7TZO - chains B and D of the 8 polymer chains in the assembly; structure by electron microscopy, 3.28 A resolution.

Chain B:
Protein: Serine/threonine-protein kinase mTOR
From: Homo sapiens
Notes: EC 2.7.11.1
UniProtKB: P42345 (MTOR_HUMAN); numbering as in UniProt (aligned over 1-2549)
Amino-acid sequence (2674 residues; row label = number of the first residue in the row; numbers below 1 keep their minus sign (Met-124 is residue -124)):
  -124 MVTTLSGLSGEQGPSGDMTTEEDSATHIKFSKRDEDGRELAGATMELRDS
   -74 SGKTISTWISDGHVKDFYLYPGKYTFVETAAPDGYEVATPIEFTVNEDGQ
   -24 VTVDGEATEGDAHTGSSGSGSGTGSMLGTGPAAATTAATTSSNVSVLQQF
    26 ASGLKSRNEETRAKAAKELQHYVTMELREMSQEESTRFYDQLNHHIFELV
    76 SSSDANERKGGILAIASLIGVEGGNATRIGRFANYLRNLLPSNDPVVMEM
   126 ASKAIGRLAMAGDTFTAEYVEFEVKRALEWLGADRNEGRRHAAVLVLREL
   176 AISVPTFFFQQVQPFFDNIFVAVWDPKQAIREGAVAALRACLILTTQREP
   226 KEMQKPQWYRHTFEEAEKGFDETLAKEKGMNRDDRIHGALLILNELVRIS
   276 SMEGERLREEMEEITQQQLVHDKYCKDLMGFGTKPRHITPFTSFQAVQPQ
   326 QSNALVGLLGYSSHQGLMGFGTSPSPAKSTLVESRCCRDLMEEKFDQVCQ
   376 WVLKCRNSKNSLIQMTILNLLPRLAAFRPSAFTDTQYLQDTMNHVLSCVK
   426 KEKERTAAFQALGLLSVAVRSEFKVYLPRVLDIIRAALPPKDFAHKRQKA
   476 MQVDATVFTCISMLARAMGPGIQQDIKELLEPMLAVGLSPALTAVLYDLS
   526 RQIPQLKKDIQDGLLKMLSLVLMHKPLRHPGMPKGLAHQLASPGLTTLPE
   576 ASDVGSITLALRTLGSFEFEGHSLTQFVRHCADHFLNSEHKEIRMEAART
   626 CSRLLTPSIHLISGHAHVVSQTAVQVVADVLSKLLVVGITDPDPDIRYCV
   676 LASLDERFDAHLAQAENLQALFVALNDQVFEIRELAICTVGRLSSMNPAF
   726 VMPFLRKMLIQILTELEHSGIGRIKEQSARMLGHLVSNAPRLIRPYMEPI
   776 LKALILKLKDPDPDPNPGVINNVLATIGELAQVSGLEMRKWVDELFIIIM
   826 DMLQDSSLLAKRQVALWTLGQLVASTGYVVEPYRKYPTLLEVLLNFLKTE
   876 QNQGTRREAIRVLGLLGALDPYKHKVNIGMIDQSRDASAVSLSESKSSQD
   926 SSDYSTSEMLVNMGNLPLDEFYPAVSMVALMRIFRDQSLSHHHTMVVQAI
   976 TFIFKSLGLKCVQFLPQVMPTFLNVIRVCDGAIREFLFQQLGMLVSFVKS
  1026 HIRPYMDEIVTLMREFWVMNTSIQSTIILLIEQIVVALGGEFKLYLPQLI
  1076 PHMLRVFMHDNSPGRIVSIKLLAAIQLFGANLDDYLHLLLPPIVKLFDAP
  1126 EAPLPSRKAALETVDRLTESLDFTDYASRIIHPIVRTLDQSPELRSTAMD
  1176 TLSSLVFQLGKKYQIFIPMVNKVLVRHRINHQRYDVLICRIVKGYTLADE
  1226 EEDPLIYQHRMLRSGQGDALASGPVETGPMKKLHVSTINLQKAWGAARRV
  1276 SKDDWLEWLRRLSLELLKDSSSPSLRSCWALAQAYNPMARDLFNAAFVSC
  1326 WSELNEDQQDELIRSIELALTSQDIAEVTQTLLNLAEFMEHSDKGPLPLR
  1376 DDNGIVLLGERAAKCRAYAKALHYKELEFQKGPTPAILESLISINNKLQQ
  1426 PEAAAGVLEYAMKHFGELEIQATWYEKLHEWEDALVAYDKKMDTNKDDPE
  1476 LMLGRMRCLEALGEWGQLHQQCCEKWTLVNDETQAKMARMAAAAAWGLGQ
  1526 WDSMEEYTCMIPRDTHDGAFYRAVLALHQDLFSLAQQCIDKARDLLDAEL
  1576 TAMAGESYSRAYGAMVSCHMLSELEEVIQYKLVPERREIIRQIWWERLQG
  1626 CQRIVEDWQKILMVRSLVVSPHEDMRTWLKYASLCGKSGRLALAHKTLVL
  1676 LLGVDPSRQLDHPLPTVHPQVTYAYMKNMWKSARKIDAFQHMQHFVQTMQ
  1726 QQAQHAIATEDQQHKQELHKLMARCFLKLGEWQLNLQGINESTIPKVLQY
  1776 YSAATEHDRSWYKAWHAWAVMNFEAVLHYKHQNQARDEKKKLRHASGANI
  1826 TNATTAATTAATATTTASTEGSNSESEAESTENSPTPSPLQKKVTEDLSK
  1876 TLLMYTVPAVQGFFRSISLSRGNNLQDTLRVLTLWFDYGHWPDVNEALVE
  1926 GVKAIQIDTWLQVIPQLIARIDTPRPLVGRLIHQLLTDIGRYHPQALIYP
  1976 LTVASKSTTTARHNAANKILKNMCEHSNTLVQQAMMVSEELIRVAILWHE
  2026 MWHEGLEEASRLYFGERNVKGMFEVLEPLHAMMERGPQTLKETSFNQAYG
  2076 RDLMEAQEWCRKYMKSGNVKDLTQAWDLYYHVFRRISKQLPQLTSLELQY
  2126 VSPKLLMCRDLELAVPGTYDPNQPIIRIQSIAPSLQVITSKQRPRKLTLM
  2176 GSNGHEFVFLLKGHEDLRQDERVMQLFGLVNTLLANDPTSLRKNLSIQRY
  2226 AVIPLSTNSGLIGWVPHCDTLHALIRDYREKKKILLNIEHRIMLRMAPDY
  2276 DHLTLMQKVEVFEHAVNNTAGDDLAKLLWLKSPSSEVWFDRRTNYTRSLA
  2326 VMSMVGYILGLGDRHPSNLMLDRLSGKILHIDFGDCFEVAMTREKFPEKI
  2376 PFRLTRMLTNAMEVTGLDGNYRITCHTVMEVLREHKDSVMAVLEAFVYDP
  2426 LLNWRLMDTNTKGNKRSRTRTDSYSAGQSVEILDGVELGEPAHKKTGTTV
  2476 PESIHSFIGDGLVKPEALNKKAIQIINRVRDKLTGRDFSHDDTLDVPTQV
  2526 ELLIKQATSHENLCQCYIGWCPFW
Disordered / not traced: -124 to 16, 31-36, 54-59, 75-81, 157-161, 224-232, 247-257, 290-355, 381-385, 405-409, 467-477, 492-496, 550-577, 596-598, 634-643, 787-790, 904-926, 1239-1262, 1811-1872, 2434-2491
Differences from the reference sequence: initiating methionine (-124); expression tag (-123 to 0)
Swiss-Prot annotation at these positions:
  - region: Val2162 to Arg2168 (G-loop), Lys2258 to Gly2296 (Interaction with MLST8), Gly2335 to Asn2343 (Catalytic loop), His2355 to Thr2380 (Activation loop)
  - binding site (1D-myo-inositol hexakisphosphate): Lys1662, Lys1702, Arg1749
  - binding site (ATP): Ser2165, Gln2167, Leu2185, Lys2187, Glu2190, Tyr2225, Gly2238, Trp2239, Val2240, Thr2245, Met2345, Ile2356
  - binding site (Mg(2+)): Asn2343, Asp2357
  - modified residue: Met1 (N-acetylmethionine), Ser567 (Phosphoserine), Thr1162 (Phosphothreonine), Lys1218 (N6-acetyllysine), Ser1261 (Phosphoserine), Ser2159 (Phosphoserine), Thr2164 (Phosphothreonine), Thr2173 (Phosphothreonine), Thr2446 (Phosphothreonine), Ser2448 (Phosphoserine), Ser2478 (Phosphoserine), Ser2481 (Phosphoserine)
  - cross-link: Lys2066 (Glycyl lysine isopeptide (Lys-Gly) (interchain with G-Cter in ubiquitin))

Chain D:
Protein: Target of rapamycin complex subunit LST8
From: Homo sapiens
UniProtKB: Q9BVC4 (LST8_HUMAN); numbering as in UniProt (aligned over 1-326)
Amino-acid sequence (347 residues; numbered -20 to 326; the number before each row is that of its first residue; numbers below 1 keep their minus sign (Met-20 is residue -20)):
   -20 MGYPYDVPDYADLNGGGGGSTMNTSPGTVGSDPVILATAGYDHTVRFWQA
    30 HSGICTRTVQHQDSQVNALEVTPDRSMIAAAGYQHIRMYDLNSNNPNPII
    80 SYDGVNKNIASVGFHEDGRWMYTGGEDCTARIWDLRSRNLQCQRIFQVNA
   130 PINCVCLHPNQAELIVGDQSGAIHIWDLKTDHNEQLIPEPEVSITSAHID
   180 PDASYMAAVNSTGNCYVWNLTGGIGDEVTQLIPKTKIPAHTRYALQCRFS
   230 PDSTLLATCSADQTCKIWRTSNFSLMTELSIKSGNPGESSRGWMWGCAFS
   280 GDSQYIVTASSDNLARLWCVETGEIKREYGGHQKAVVCLAFNDSVLG
Disordered / not traced: -20 to 7
Differences from the reference sequence: initiating methionine (-20); expression tag (-19 to 0)

How chain B and chain D interact:
Contacting residue pairs (15; chain B residue first):
  Arg2270(B) - Lys313(D)
  Met2271(B) - Tyr20(D)
  Ala2272(B) - Tyr20(D)  hydrophobic
  Asp2274(B) - Ser43(D)
  Asp2274(B) - Gln44(D)
  His2277(B) - Tyr62(D)  hydrogen bond
  His2277(B) - Asn87(D)  hydrogen bond (backbone-side chain)
  Leu2278(B) - Asn87(D)
  Leu2280(B) - Gln148(D)
  Met2281(B) - Trp274(D)  hydrophobic
  Gln2282(B) - Trp274(D)
  Glu2285(B) - Trp272(D)
  Glu2285(B) - Trp274(D)  hydrogen bond
  Glu2285(B) - Ser290(D)  hydrogen bond
  Glu2536(B) - Tyr222(D)  hydrogen bond
Also at the interface, not in a pair above, chain B (12 interface residues in all): Thr2279
Also at the interface, not in a pair above, chain D (15 interface residues in all): His22, Asn46, Asn132, Val316

In short:
12 residues of chain B and 15 residues of chain D are in contact; the contacts include 5 hydrogen bonds. Polar
contacts include His2277(B)-Tyr62(D), His2277(B)-Asn87(D) and Glu2285(B)-Trp274(D).
Here chain B is Serine/threonine-protein kinase mTOR and chain D is Target of rapamycin complex subunit LST8,
both from Homo sapiens. Entry 7TZO (The apo structure of human mTORC2 complex) was determined by electron
microscopy.
